5GAS - chains W and X of the 26 polymer chains in the assembly; structure by electron microscopy, 9.50 A resolution (very low resolution: no residue pairs are listed; an interface is given only as per-side residue counts).

[Chain W (and X)]
Protein: Vacuolar type ATP synthase subunit
Organism: Thermus thermophilus
Notes: chain X of this document is another copy of the same molecule, construct and numbering; everything in this record applies to it too
UniProtKB: P74900 (P74900_THETH); residues -18 to 80 here correspond to UniProt positions 1-99 (UniProt number = residue number + 19)
Sequence (99 residues; row label = number of the first residue in the row; numbers below 1 keep their minus sign (Met-18 is residue -18)):
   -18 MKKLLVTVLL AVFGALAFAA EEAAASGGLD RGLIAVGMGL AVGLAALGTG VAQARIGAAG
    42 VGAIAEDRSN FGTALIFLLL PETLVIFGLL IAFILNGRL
Unresolved in the structure: -18 to 0
From the paper describing this entry:
  - catalytic residues: Glu63 (citing earlier work)

[Chain W / chain X interface]
At this resolution (10 A) residue pairs are not listed: 14 residues of chain W and 13 of chain X lie at the interface.

[Summary]
The interface between chain W and chain X involves 14 residues on one side and 13 on the other. The paper
reports the catalytic residue Glu63(W).
Both chains are Vacuolar type ATP synthase subunit (Thermus thermophilus). Entry 5GAS (Thermus thermophilus
V/A-ATPase, conformation 2) was determined by electron microscopy together with 5GAR from the same study.
